PDB entry 9ETZ | electron microscopy, 2.40 A resolution | chains a and e of the 32 polymer chains in the assembly

# Chain a
Name: Cytochrome c oxidase subunit 1
Source organism: Saccharomyces cerevisiae
Notes: EC 7.1.1.9
UniProtKB: P00401 (COX1_YEAST); residues 1-534 here = UniProt positions 1-534
Chain sequence (534 residues; numbered 1 to 534; the number before each row is that of its first residue):
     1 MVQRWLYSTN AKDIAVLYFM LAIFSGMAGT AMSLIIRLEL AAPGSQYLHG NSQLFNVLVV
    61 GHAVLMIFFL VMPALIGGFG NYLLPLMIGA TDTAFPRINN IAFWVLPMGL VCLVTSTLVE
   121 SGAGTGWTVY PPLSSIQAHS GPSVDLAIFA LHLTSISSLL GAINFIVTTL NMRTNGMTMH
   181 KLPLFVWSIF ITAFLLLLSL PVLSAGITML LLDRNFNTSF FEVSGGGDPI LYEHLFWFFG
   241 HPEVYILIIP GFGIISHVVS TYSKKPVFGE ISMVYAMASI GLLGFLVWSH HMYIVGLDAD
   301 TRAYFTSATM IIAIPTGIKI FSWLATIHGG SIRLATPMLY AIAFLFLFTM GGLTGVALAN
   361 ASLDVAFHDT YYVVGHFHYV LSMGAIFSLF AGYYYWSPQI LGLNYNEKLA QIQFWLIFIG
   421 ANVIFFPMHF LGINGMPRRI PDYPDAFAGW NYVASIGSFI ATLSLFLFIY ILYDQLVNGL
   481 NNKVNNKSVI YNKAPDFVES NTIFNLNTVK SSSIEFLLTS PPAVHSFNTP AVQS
Curated features (UniProtKB/Swiss-Prot):
  - binding site (Ca(2+)): Glu39, Ala42, Gly44, Pro441
  - binding site (Fe(II)-heme a): His62, His378
  - binding site (Cu cation): His241, His290, His291
  - binding site (O2): Tyr245
  - binding site (Mg(2+)): His368, Asp369
  - binding site (heme a3): His376
  - cross-link: His241 to Tyr245 (1'-histidyl-3'-tyrosine (His-Tyr))
Bound ions: Ca2+: Glu39, Ala42, Gly44; heme a Fe site 1: His62, His378; Cu ion: His241, His290, His291; Mg2+: Asp369 (shared with 1 residue of chain b); heme a Fe site 2 near His376 (its only coordinating residue here)
Ligand contacts:
  - heme a (HEA), molecule 1: Phe19, Ile23, Gly26, Thr30, Ser33, Ile36, Arg37, Leu40, Phe55, Val59, His62, Ala63, Met66, Ile67, Leu70, Val71, Gly126, Trp127, Val374, Phe377, His378, Leu381, Ser382, Ile386, Leu389, Phe390, Tyr393, Ile417, Ile424, Phe425, Met428, Arg438, Arg439, Ile440, Ala461, Leu465, Phe468
  - heme a (HEA), molecule 2: Trp127, Trp237, Val244, Tyr245, Ile248, His290, His291, Thr309, Ile312, Ala313, Thr316, Gly317, Ile320, Phe321, Phe348, Thr349, Gly352, Leu353, Gly355, Val356, Leu358, Ala359, Asp364, Phe367, His368, Val373, His376, Phe377, Val380, Leu381, Arg438
Reported in the primary citation:
  - catalytic residues: Asp92, Glu243, Lys319

# Chain e
Name: Cytochrome c oxidase subunit 5A, mitochondrial
Source organism: Saccharomyces cerevisiae
UniProtKB: P00424 (COX5A_YEAST); residues 21-153 here = UniProt positions 21-153
Chain sequence (133 residues; numbered 21 to 153; the number before each row is that of its first residue):
    21 AQTHALSNAA VMDLQSRWEN MPSTEQQDIV SKLSERQKLP WAQLTEPEKQ AVWYISYGEW
    81 GPRRPVLNKG DSSFIAKGVA AGLLFSVGLF AVVRMAGGQD AKTMNKEWQL KSDEYLKSKN
   141 ANPWGGYSQV QSK
Ligand contacts:
  - 1,2-diacyl-sn-glycero-3-phoshocholine (PCF), molecule 1: Gly90, Ser93, Ala96, Lys97, Ala100
  - 1,2-diacyl-sn-glycero-3-phoshocholine (PCF), molecule 2: Phe105, Val107, Gly108, Leu109, Phe110, Ala111, Val112, Arg114, Met115, Gly117, Gly118, Gln119, Asp120

# How chain a and chain e interact
Pairs across the interface - 49 pairs, chain a then chain e:
  Leu38(a) with Val113(e), hydrophobic
  Ala42(a) with Arg114(e)
  Ser45(a) with Gly118(e)
  Gln46(a) with Arg114(e), hydrogen bond; Gly117(e); Gly118(e), hydrogen bond (backbone-backbone)
  Tyr47(a) with Val113(e), hydrogen bond (side chain-backbone); Arg114(e), hydrogen bond; Gly117(e)
  Arg333(a) with Val86(e)
  Lys408(a) with Asp91(e)
  Gln411(a) with Ile95(e)
  Ile412(a) with Phe94(e), hydrophobic; Ile95(e)
  Trp415(a) with Val99(e), hydrophobic
  Leu416(a) with Val99(e)
  Asp445(a) with Thr123(e), hydrogen bond; Met124(e); Gln151(e), hydrogen bond (backbone-side chain)
  Tyr452(a) with Phe110(e)
  Ser455(a) with Phe110(e)
  Ile456(a) with Phe110(e), hydrophobic
  Phe459(a) with Ser106(e); Phe110(e), hydrophobic
  Ile460(a) with Ser106(e)
  Leu463(a) with Gly102(e); Phe105(e), hydrophobic
  Asn486(a) with Arg84(e), hydrogen bond (backbone-side chain); Asn88(e), hydrogen bond (backbone-side chain)
  Ser488(a) with Arg84(e), hydrogen bond (backbone-side chain)
  Val489(a) with Val86(e), hydrophobic
  Pro495(a) with Pro82(e), hydrophobic; Arg83(e)
  Asp496(a) with Arg83(e), hydrogen bond (backbone-side chain)
  Phe497(a) with Tyr77(e); Arg83(e)
  Val498(a) with Tyr77(e), hydrogen bond (backbone-side chain)
  Glu499(a) with Tyr77(e); Arg83(e), hydrogen bond (backbone-side chain)
  Ser500(a) with Ser76(e); Tyr77(e)
  Asn501(a) with Ile75(e); Ser76(e), hydrogen bond (backbone-backbone); Gly78(e), hydrogen bond (side chain-backbone); Trp80(e); Pro82(e); Arg83(e)
  Phe504(a) with Pro82(e), hydrophobic
  Asn505(a) with Pro82(e)
Also at the interface, not in a pair above, chain a (42 interface residues in all): Ala41, Pro43, Leu334, Ala335, Glu407, Ile419, Ala446, Ala448, Gly449, Asn485, Ile490, Tyr491
Also at the interface, not in a pair above, chain e (34 interface residues in all): Leu87, Gly98, Leu103, Val107, Leu109, Ala116, Gln119, Ala121, Gln149

# Overview
The interface between chain a and chain e involves 42 residues on one side and 34 on the other; the contacts
include 14 hydrogen bonds. Among the polar pairs are Gln46(a)-Arg114(e), Tyr47(a)-Val113(e) and
Tyr47(a)-Arg114(e). Chain a binds heme a. Ligands of chain e: 1,2-diacyl-sn-glycero-3-phoshocholine. From the
paper: catalytic residues Asp92(a), Glu243(a) and Lys319(a).
Chain a is Cytochrome c oxidase subunit 1 and chain e is Cytochrome c oxidase subunit 5A, mitochondrial, both
from Saccharomyces cerevisiae; the structure, III2IV respiratory supercomplex from Saccharomyces cerevisiae,
was determined by electron microscopy.
